1PSN - chain A; structure by X-ray diffraction, 2.20 A resolution.

Chain A:
Molecule: Pepsin 3A
Source organism: Homo sapiens
Notes: EC 3.4.23.1
Reference sequence: P00790 (PEPA_HUMAN); residues 1-326 here correspond to UniProt positions 63-388 (UniProt number = residue number + 62)
Chain sequence (326 residues; numbered 1 to 326; the number before each row is that of its first residue):
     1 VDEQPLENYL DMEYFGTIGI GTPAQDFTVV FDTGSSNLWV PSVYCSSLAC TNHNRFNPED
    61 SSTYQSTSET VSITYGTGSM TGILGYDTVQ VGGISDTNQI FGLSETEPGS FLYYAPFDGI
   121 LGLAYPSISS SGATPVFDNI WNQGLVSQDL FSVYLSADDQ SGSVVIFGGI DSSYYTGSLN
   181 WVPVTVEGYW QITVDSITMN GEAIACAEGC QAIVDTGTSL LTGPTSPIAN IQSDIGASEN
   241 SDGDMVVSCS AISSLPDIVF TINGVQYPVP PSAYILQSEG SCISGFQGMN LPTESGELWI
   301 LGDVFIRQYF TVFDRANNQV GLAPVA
Disulfides: C45-C50, C206-C210, C249-C282

Overview:
Chain A is Pepsin 3A (Homo sapiens); the structure, The crystal structure of human pepsin and its complex with
pepstatin, was determined by X-ray diffraction, deposited together with 1PSO.
